PDB entry 7AQW | electron microscopy, 3.17 A resolution | chains L and j of the 13 polymer chains in the assembly

== Chain L ==
Protein: NADH-ubiquinone oxidoreductase chain 5
Source organism: Arabidopsis thaliana
Notes: EC 7.1.1.2
UniProtKB: B5TM94 (B5TM94_ARATH); residue numbers follow UniProt; this construct covers 1-669
Chain sequence (669 residues; numbered 1 to 669; the number before each row is that of its first residue):
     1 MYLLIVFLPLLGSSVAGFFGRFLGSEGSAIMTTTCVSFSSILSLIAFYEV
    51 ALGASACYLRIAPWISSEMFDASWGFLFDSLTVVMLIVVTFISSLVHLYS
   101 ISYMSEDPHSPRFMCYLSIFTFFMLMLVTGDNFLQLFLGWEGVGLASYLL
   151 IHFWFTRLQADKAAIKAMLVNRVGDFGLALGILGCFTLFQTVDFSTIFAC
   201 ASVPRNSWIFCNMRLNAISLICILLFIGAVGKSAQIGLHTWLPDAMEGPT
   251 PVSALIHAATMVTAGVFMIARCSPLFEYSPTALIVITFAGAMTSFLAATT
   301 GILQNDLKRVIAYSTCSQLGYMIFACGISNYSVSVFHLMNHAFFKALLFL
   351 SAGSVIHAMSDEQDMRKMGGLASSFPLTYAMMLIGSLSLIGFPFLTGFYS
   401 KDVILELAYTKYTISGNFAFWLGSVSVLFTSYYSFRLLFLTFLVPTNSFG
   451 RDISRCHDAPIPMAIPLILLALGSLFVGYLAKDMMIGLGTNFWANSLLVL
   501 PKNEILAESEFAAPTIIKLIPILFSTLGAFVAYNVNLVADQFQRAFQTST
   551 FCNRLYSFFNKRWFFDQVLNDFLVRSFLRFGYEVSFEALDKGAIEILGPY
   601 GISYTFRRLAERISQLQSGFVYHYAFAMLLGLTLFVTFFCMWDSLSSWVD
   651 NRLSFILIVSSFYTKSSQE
Disordered / not traced: 590-669
Sequence notes: conflict Phe-91 (Ser in B5TM94)
Residues lining bound ligands: phosphatidylcholine (PC7; (7S)-4-hydroxy-N,N,N-trimethyl-9-oxo-7-[(palmitoyloxy)methyl]-3,5,8-trioxa-4-phosphahexacosan-1-aminium 4-oxide): Leu-10, Ser-13, Ser-14, Gly-17, Phe-18, His-109, Arg-112, Cys-115, Tyr-116, Ile-119, Phe-122, Phe-123, Leu-145, Leu-149

== Chain j ==
Protein: NADH dehydrogenase [ubiquinone] 1 beta subcomplex subunit 2
Source organism: Arabidopsis thaliana
UniProtKB: Q8LDK3 (NDUB2_ARATH); numbering as in UniProt (aligned over 1-69)
Chain sequence (69 residues; each row starts with the number of its first residue):
     1 MGGGGHGGGITYKGVTVHTPKTWHTVTGKGLCAVMWFWILYRAKQDGPVV
    51 MGWRHPWDGHGDHGHGDHH
Disordered / not traced: 1-8, 60-69

== Interface between chain L and chain j ==
Contacting residue pairs - 41 pairs, chain L then chain j:
  Ser-374(L) with Val-17(j)
  Pro-376(L) with Pro-20(j), hydrophobic; Thr-25(j)
  Leu-377(L) with Thr-27(j)
  Ala-380(L) with Gly-28(j)
  Met-381(L) with Leu-31(j), hydrophobic
  Ile-384(L) with Met-35(j), hydrophobic
  Leu-387(L) with Met-35(j), hydrophobic
  Phe-392(L) with Ile-39(j), hydrophobic
  Phe-394(L) with Trp-38(j), hydrogen bond (backbone-side chain); Ile-39(j); Arg-42(j); Ala-43(j), hydrophobic; Asp-46(j); Gly-47(j); Val-50(j), hydrophobic
  Tyr-399(L) with Arg-42(j)
  Gly-450(L) with Val-15(j)
  Ile-453(L) with Thr-16(j); Val-17(j), hydrophobic
  Ser-454(L) with Val-15(j); Thr-16(j); His-18(j), hydrogen bond (backbone-side chain)
  Cys-456(L) with His-18(j)
  Asp-458(L) with His-24(j), salt bridge
  Ala-459(L) with His-24(j), hydrogen bond (backbone-side chain)
  Ile-461(L) with Trp-23(j), hydrophobic
  Ala-464(L) with Trp-23(j), hydrophobic
  Ile-468(L) with Thr-27(j)
  Leu-475(L) with Met-35(j), hydrophobic; Trp-38(j)
  Phe-476(L) with Val-34(j), hydrophobic; Trp-38(j), hydrophobic
  Tyr-479(L) with Trp-38(j), hydrophobic; Arg-42(j)
  Phe-511(L) with His-55(j); Pro-56(j); Asp-58(j)
  Thr-515(L) with Met-51(j); Gly-52(j)
  Leu-519(L) with Met-51(j), hydrophobic
Interface residues without a listed pair, chain L (33 interface residues in all): Ser-373, Leu-383, Pro-393, Phe-398, Pro-460, Ala-471, Leu-472, Lys-518
Interface residues without a listed pair, chain j (27 interface residues in all): Cys-32, Trp-36

== Summary ==
33 residues of chain L face 27 of chain j across their interface, with 3 hydrogen bonds and 1 salt bridge.
Among the polar pairs are Asp-458(L)/His-24(j), Phe-394(L)/Trp-38(j) and Ser-454(L)/His-18(j). Chain L binds
phosphatidylcholine.
Chain L is NADH-ubiquinone oxidoreductase chain 5 and chain j is NADH dehydrogenase [ubiquinone] 1 beta
subcomplex subunit 2, both from Arabidopsis thaliana; the structure, Cryo-EM structure of Arabidopsis thaliana
Complex-I (membrane tip), was determined by electron microscopy, deposited together with 7AQQ, 7AQR, 7AR7,
7AR8, 7AR9, 7ARB, 7ARC and 7ARD.
